9C6R - chains A and G of the 16 polymer chains in the assembly; structure by electron microscopy, 3.20 A resolution.

[Chain A]
Molecule: Detyrosinated tubulin alpha-1A chain
Organism: Gallus gallus
UniProt: P02552 (TBA1A_CHICK); residue numbers follow UniProt; this construct covers 1-451
Amino-acid sequence (451 residues; numbered 1 to 451; the number before each row is that of its first residue):
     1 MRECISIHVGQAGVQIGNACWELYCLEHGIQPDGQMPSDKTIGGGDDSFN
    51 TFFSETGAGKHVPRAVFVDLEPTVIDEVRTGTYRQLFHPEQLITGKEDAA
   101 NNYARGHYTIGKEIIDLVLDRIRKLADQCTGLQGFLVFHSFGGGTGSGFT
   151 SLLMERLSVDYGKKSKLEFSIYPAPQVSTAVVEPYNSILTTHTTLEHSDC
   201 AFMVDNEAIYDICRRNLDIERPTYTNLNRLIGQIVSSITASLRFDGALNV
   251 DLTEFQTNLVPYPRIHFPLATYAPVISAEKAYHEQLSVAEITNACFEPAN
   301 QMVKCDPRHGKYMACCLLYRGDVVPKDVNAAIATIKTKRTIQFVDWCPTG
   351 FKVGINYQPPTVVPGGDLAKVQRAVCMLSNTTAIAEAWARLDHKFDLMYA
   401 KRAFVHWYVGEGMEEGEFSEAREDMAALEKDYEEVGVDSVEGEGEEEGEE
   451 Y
Unresolved in the structure: 439-451
Residues lining bound ligands:
  - GTP (guanosine-5'-triphosphate): Gly10, Gln11, Ala12, Gln15, Ile16, Asp69, Asp98, Ala99, Ala100, Asn101, Ser140, Gly142, Gly143, Gly144, Thr145, Gly146, Ile171, Val177, Ser178, Thr179, Glu183, Asn206, Tyr224, Leu227, Asn228, Ile231
  - Cryptophycin 52 (YGY): Thr253, Glu254, Thr257, Asn258, Leu259, Val260, Pro261, Met313, Ala314, Val344, Trp346, Cys347, Pro348, Thr349, Lys352
Curated features (UniProtKB/Swiss-Prot):
  - motif: Met1 to Cys4 (MREC motif)
  - active site: Glu254
  - binding site (GTP): Gln11, Glu71, Ser140, Gly144, Thr145, Thr179, Asn206, Asn228
  - binding site (Mg(2+)): Glu71
  - site: Tyr451 (Involved in polymerization)
  - modified residue: Glu445 (5-glutamyl polyglutamate)
Reported in the primary citation:
  - binding site for Cryptophycin 52: Pro261

[Chain G]
Molecule: Tubulin beta-6 chain
Organism: Gallus gallus
UniProt: P09207 (TBB6_CHICK); numbering as in UniProt (aligned over 1-446)
Amino-acid sequence (446 residues; each row starts with the number of its first residue):
     1 MREIVHLQIGQCGNQIGAKFWEVISDEHGIDIAGNYCGNASLQLERINVY
    51 FNEAYSHKYVPRSILVDLEPGTMDSVRSSKIGPLFRPDNFIHGNSGAGNN
   101 WAKGHYTEGAELIENVMDVVRNECESCDCLQGFQLIHSLGGGTGSGMGTL
   151 LINKIREEYPDRIMNTFSVVPSPKVSDTVVEPYNAILSIHQLIENTDETF
   201 CIDNEALYDICFRTLKLTNPTYGDLNHLVSLTMSGVTTSLRFPGQLNADL
   251 RKLAVNMVPFPRLHFFMPGFAPLTARGSQQYRALSVPELTQQMFDARNMM
   301 AACDPRRGRYLTVACIFRGRMSTREVDEQLLSVQTKNSSYFVEWIPNNVK
   351 VAVCDIPPRGLKMAATFIGNNTAIQELFIRVSEQFSAMFRRKAFLHWYTG
   401 EGMDEMEFSEAEGNTNDLVSEYQQYQDATADVEEYEEAEASPEKET
Unresolved in the structure: 431-446
Residues lining bound ligands:
  - GDP (guanosine-5'-diphosphate): Gly10, Gln11, Cys12, Gln15, Ile16, Glu69, Ala97, Gly98, Asn99, Ser138, Gly140, Gly141, Gly142, Thr143, Gly144, Val169, Pro171, Val175, Ser176, Glu181, Asn204, Leu207, Tyr222, Leu225, Asn226
  - Cryptophycin 52 (YGY): Ala97, Gly98, Asn99, Asn100, Lys103, Asp177, Thr178, Val179, Val180, Phe394, Trp397, Tyr398
Curated features (UniProtKB/Swiss-Prot):
  - motif: Met1 to Ile4 (MREI motif)
  - binding site (GTP): Gln11, Glu69, Ser138, Gly142, Thr143, Gly144, Asn204, Asn226
  - binding site (Mg(2+)): Glu69

[How chain A and chain G interact]
Pairs across the interface (56):
  Lys96(A) - Arg2(G)
  Lys96(A) - Asp128(G)  hydrogen bond (side chain-backbone)
  Lys96(A) - Cys129(G)
  Glu97(A) - Arg2(G)
  Glu97(A) - Arg162(G)  salt bridge
  Ala100(A) - Arg251(G)
  Ala100(A) - Lys252(G)
  Ala100(A) - Val255(G)
  Asn101(A) - Lys252(G)
  Asn101(A) - Val255(G)
  Arg105(A) - Arg251(G)
  Pro175(A) - Asn347(G)
  Ser178(A) - Lys350(G)  hydrogen bond
  Thr179(A) - Gln245(G)
  Thr179(A) - Leu246(G)
  Thr179(A) - Asn256(G)  hydrogen bond (backbone-side chain)
  Ala180(A) - Asn256(G)
  Ala180(A) - Lys350(G)
  Val181(A) - Asn256(G)
  Val181(A) - Ile345(G)  hydrophobic
  Val181(A) - Pro346(G)
  Val181(A) - Asn347(G)
  Val181(A) - Lys350(G)
  Val182(A) - Val255(G)  hydrophobic
  Glu220(A) - Arg324(G)
  Arg221(A) - Ser322(G)
  Arg221(A) - Thr323(G)
  Arg221(A) - Arg324(G)
  Tyr224(A) - Gln245(G)  hydrogen bond
  Lys394(A) - Pro346(G)
  Leu397(A) - Glu343(G)
  Leu397(A) - Trp344(G)
  Leu397(A) - Ala430(G)  hydrophobic
  Met398(A) - Trp344(G)  hydrogen bond (backbone-backbone)
  Met398(A) - Pro346(G)
  Lys401(A) - Phe260(G)
  Lys401(A) - Trp344(G)
  Lys401(A) - Ala428(G)  hydrogen bond (side chain-backbone)
  Lys401(A) - Thr429(G)
  Lys401(A) - Ala430(G)
  Arg402(A) - Phe260(G)
  Ala403(A) - Pro259(G)
  Ala403(A) - Phe260(G)  hydrophobic
  Ala403(A) - Trp344(G)  hydrophobic
  Phe404(A) - Val255(G)
  Phe404(A) - Asn256(G)
  Phe404(A) - Val258(G)
  Phe404(A) - Pro259(G)  hydrogen bond (backbone-backbone)
  His406(A) - Val258(G)
  His406(A) - Pro259(G)  hydrogen bond (side chain-backbone)
  His406(A) - Phe260(G)
  His406(A) - Pro261(G)
  Trp407(A) - Ala254(G)  hydrogen bond (side chain-backbone)
  Trp407(A) - Val255(G)
  Trp407(A) - Val258(G)  hydrogen bond (side chain-backbone)
  Glu411(A) - Arg251(G)  salt bridge
Interface residues without a listed pair, chain A (26 interface residues in all): Asp98, Gln176
Interface residues without a listed pair, chain G (31 interface residues in all): Ile163, Thr312, Asp327, Asn348

[In short]
Chain A and chain G form an interface of 26 and 31 residues respectively, with 10 hydrogen bonds and 2 salt
bridges. Among the polar pairs are Glu97(A)-Arg162(G), Glu411(A)-Arg251(G) and Lys96(A)-Asp128(G). Bound to
chain A: GTP and Cryptophycin 52. From the paper: a binding site for Cryptophycin 52 at Pro261(A).
Here chain A is Detyrosinated tubulin alpha-1A chain and chain G is Tubulin beta-6 chain, both from Gallus
gallus. Entry 9C6R (Blood cell-specific tubulin in complex with Cryptophycin-52) was determined by electron
microscopy (same publication as 9C6S).
